4KS3 - chain A; structure by X-ray diffraction, 2.60 A resolution.

Chain A:
Name: Neuraminidase
Source organism: Influenza A virus
UniProtKB: Q0A480 (Q0A480_I63A3); the construct lacks a stretch of the UniProt sequence and is renumbered around it, so the offset changes along the chain: 83-169 = UniProt 81-167; 170-306 = UniProt 169-305; 308-330 = UniProt 306-328; 335-342 = UniProt 333-340; 4 more segments
Sequence (390 residues; each row starts with the number of its first residue; note: 6 numbers in that range are skipped by the numbering (no residue carries them; nothing is unmodelled there); a row labelled like 330A-330B holds insertion residues (330A, then the next letters in order)):
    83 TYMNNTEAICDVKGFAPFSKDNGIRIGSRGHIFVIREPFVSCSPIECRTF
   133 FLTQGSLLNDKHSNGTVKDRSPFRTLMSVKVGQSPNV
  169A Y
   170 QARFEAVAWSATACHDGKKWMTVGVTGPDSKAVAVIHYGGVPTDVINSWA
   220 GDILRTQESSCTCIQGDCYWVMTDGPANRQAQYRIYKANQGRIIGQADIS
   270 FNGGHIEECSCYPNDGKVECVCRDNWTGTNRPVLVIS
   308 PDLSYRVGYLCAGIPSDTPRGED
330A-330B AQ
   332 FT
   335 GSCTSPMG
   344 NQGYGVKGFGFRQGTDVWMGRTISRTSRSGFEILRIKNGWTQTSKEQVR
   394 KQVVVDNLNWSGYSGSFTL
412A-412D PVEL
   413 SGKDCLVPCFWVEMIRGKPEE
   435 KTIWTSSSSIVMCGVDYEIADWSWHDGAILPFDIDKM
Not modelled in the structure: 470-471
Cystine bridges: Cys92-Cys417, Cys124-Cys129, Cys183-Cys230, Cys232-Cys237, Cys278-Cys291, Cys280-Cys289, Cys318-Cys337, Cys421-Cys447
Metal / ion sites: Ca2+: Asp293, Gly297, Asp324, Tyr347
Residues lining bound ligands: 1SL ((3S,4R,5R)-4-(acetylamino)-3-[4-(3-hydroxypropyl)-1H-1,2,3-triazol-1-yl]-5-(pentan-3-yloxy)cyclohex-1-ene-1-carboxylic acid): Arg118, Glu119, Gln136, Thr148, Val149, Lys150, Asp151, Arg152, Arg156, Trp178, Ser179, Ile222, Arg224, Glu227, Ala246, Glu276, Glu277, Arg292, Asn294, Tyr347, Arg371, Tyr406, Thr439
From the paper describing this entry:
  - binding site for 1SL: Glu119, Asp151, Trp178

Summary:
Bound to chain A: compound 1SL. Asp293, Gly297, Asp324 and Tyr347 coordinate Ca2+. From the paper: a binding
site for 1SL at Glu119, Asp151 and Trp178.
Chain A is Neuraminidase (Influenza A virus); the structure, Influenza Neuraminidase in complex with antiviral
compound
(3S,4R,5R)-4-(acetylamino)-3-[4-(3-hydroxypropyl)-1H-1,2,3-triazol-1-yl]-5-(pentan-3-yloxy)cyclohex-1-ene-1-carboxylic
acid, was determined by X-ray diffraction (same publication as 4KS1, 4KS2, 4KS4 and 4KS5).
